Entry 6EC7 (X-ray diffraction, 2.15 A resolution); this record covers chain A.

[Chain A]
Molecule: Lantibiotic dehydratase domain protein
From: Thermobispora bispora (strain ATCC 19993 / DSM 43833 / CBS 139.67 / JCM 10125 / NBRC 14880 / R51)
UniProtKB: D6Y502 (D6Y502_THEBD); residue numbers follow UniProt; this construct covers 1-858
Amino-acid sequence (861 residues; each row starts with the number of its first residue; numbers below 1 keep their minus sign (Ser-2 is residue -2)):
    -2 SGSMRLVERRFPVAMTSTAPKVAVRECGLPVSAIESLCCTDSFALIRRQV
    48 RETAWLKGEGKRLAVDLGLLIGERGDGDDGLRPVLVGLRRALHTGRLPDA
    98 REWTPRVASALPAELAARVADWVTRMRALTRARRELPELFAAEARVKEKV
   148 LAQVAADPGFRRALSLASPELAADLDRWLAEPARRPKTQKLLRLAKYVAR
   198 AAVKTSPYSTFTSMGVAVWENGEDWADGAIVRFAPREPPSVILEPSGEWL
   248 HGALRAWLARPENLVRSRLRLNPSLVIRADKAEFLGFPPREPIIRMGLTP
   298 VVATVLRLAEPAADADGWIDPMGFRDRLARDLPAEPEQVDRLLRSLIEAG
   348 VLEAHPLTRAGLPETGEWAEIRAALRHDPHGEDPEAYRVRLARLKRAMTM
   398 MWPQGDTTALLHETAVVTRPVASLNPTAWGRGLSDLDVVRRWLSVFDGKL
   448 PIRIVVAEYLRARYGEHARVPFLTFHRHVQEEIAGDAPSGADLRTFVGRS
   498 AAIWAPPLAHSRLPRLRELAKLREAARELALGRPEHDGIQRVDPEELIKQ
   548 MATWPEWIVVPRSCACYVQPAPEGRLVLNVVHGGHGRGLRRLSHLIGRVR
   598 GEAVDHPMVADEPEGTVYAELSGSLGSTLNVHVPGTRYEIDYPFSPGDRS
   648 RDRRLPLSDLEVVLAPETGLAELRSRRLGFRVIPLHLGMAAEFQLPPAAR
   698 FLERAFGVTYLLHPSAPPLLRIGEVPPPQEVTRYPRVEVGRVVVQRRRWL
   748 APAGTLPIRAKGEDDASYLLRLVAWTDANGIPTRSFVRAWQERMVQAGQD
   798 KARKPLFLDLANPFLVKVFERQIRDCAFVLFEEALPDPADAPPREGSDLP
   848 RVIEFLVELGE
Disordered / not traced: -2 to 16, 73-79, 356-358, 499-502, 712-724, 758-760, 786-800, 858
Sequence notes: expression tag (-2 to 0)
From the paper describing this entry:
  - mutagenesis - R22A, R197A, K201A: abolished catalytic activity
  - mutagenesis - T202A, S203A, Y564A, E851A: decreased catalytic activity
  - mutagenesis - Q566A, N576A, R743A: unchanged catalytic activity

[Overview]
The paper reports that T202A, S203A and Y564A, among others, reduce catalytic activity; R22A, R197A and K201A
abolish catalytic activity; 10 substitutions were tested in all.
Chain A is Lantibiotic dehydratase domain protein (Thermobispora bispora (strain ATCC 19993 / DSM 43833 / CBS
139.67 / JCM 10125 / NBRC 14880 / R51)); the structure, Glutamylation domain, TbtB, from thiomuracin
biosynthesis, was determined by X-ray diffraction together with 6M7Y and 6EC8 from the same study.
